Entry 2ZVK (X-ray diffraction, 2.70 A resolution); this record covers chains A and U of the 6 polymer chains in the assembly.

# Chain A
Name: Proliferating cell nuclear antigen
From: Homo sapiens
Reference sequence: P12004 (PCNA_HUMAN); numbering as in UniProt (aligned over 1-261)
Chain sequence (261 residues; numbered 1 to 261; the number before each row is that of its first residue):
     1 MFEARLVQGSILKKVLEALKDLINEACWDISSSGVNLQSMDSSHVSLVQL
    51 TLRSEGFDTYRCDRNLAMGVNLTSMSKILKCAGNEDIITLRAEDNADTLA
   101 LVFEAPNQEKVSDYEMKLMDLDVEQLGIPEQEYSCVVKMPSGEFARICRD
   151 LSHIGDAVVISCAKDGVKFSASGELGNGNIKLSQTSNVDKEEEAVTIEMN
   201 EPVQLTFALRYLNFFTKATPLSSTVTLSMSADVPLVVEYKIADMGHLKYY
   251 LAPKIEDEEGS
Unresolved in the structure: 186-194, 256-261
Swiss-Prot annotation at these positions:
  - DNA-binding region: Arg61 to Lys80
  - modified residue: Lys14 (N6-acetyllysine), Lys77 (N6-acetyllysine), Lys80 (N6-acetyllysine), Tyr211 (Phosphotyrosine), Lys248 (N6-acetyllysine)
  - cross-link (Glycyl lysine isopeptide (Lys-Gly)): Lys164 (interchain with G-Cter in SUMO2), Lys254 (interchain with G-Cter in SUMO2)
  - natural variant: Ser228 (S228I: In ATLD2)
  - mutagenesis: Lys13 (K13R: Inhibits acetylation, recruitment to DNA damage sites, inducible ubiquitination and protein degradation, DNA replication and repair synthesis efficiencies, but homotrimer formation, nuclear ...), Lys14 (K14R: Inhibits acetylation, recruitment to DNA damage sites, inducible ubiquitination and protein degradation, DNA replication and repair synthesis efficiencies, but homotrimer formation, nuclear ...), Lys20 (K20R: Inhibits acetylation, recruitment to DNA damage sites, inducible ubiquitination and protein degradation, DNA replication and repair synthesis efficiencies, but homotrimer formation, nuclear ...), Met40 (M40A: Complete loss of interaction with UHRF2), Ser43 to Val45 (No effect on POLD3-binding. Impairs binding to ALKBH2), Lys77 (K77A: Inhibits recruitment to DNA damage sites, but nuclear localization is similar as the wild-type; in association with A-80 ...), Lys80 (K80A: Inhibits recruitment to DNA damage sites, but nuclear localization is similar as the wild-type; in association with A-77 ...), Gln125 to Ile128 (Strong decrease in POLD3-binding. Impairs binding to ALKBH2), Ile128 (I128A: Complete loss of interaction with UHRF2), Lys164 (K164R: Abolishes ubiquitination. No effect on interaction with SHPRH), Val188 to Lys190 (No effect on POLD3-binding. No effect on ALKBH2-binding), Tyr211 (Y211F: Alters chromatin-associated PCNA stability and its function in DNA replication and repair), 3 further mutagenesis entries in UniProt

# Chain U
Name: DNA polymerase eta
Notes: EC 2.7.7.7
Chain sequence (21 residues; numbered 693 to 713; the number before each row is that of its first residue):
   693 CKRPRPEGMQTLESFFKPLTH
Unresolved in the structure: 713
What the authors report for this chain:
  - mutagenesis - M701Q: increased binding to PCNA
  - mutagenesis - F707A/F708A: abolished binding to PCNA

# How chain A and chain U interact
Residue-residue contacts (38; chain A residue first):
  Met40(A) - Leu704(U)  hydrophobic
  Ser43(A) - Pro698(U)
  His44(A) - Thr703(U)
  His44(A) - Leu704(U)  hydrogen bond (backbone-backbone)
  His44(A) - Glu705(U)  salt bridge
  Val45(A) - Met701(U)  hydrophobic
  Val45(A) - Gln702(U)
  Val45(A) - Leu704(U)
  Ser46(A) - Leu704(U)
  Leu47(A) - Leu704(U)  hydrophobic
  Glu124(A) - Glu705(U)
  Gln125(A) - Pro710(U)
  Gln125(A) - Leu711(U)  hydrogen bond (backbone-backbone)
  Leu126(A) - Leu704(U)  hydrophobic
  Leu126(A) - Phe708(U)
  Leu126(A) - Lys709(U)
  Leu126(A) - Pro710(U)  hydrophobic
  Gly127(A) - Phe708(U)
  Gly127(A) - Lys709(U)  hydrogen bond (backbone-backbone)
  Ile128(A) - Phe708(U)  hydrophobic
  Pro129(A) - Phe708(U)
  Ala208(A) - Met701(U)  hydrophobic
  Tyr211(A) - Pro698(U)
  Asp232(A) - Phe707(U)
  Pro234(A) - Leu704(U)  hydrophobic
  Pro234(A) - Phe707(U)
  Pro234(A) - Phe708(U)  hydrophobic
  Tyr250(A) - Phe708(U)  hydrophobic
  Ala252(A) - Met701(U)
  Ala252(A) - Gln702(U)
  Ala252(A) - Leu704(U)  hydrophobic
  Ala252(A) - Phe707(U)  hydrophobic
  Pro253(A) - Gln702(U)
  Pro253(A) - Phe707(U)
  Lys254(A) - Glu699(U)
  Lys254(A) - Gly700(U)
  Ile255(A) - Gly700(U)  hydrogen bond (backbone-backbone)
  Ile255(A) - Gln702(U)
Also at the interface, not in a pair above, chain A (23 interface residues in all): Val233, Leu251
From the paper, about this interface:
  - pairs named by the authors: His44(A)-Glu705(U) (salt bridge), Val45(A)-Met701(U) (hydrophobic contact), Gln125(A)-Leu711(U) (backbone contact), Gly127(A)-Lys709(U) (backbone contact), Ala208(A)-Met701(U) (hydrophobic contact), Tyr211(A)-Met701(U) (hydrophobic contact), Leu251(A)-Met701(U) (hydrophobic contact)
  - interface residues, chain A: Met40(A), Val45(A), Ser46(A), Leu47(A), Leu126(A), Ile128(A), Pro234(A), Tyr250(A)
  - hot spots on chain A (mutagenesis) - H44A (about 25%): decreased binding to Poleta
  - interface residues, chain U: Met701(U), Leu704(U), Phe707(U), Phe708(U)

# In short
Chain A and chain U form an interface of 23 and 13 residues respectively, with 4 hydrogen bonds and 1 salt
bridge. Polar contacts include His44(A)-Glu705(U), His44(A)-Leu704(U) and Gln125(A)-Leu711(U). The authors
report a salt bridge between His44(A) and Glu705(U); hydrophobic contacts between Val45(A) and Met701(U),
Ala208(A) and Met701(U) and Tyr211(A) and Met701(U) among others; backbone contacts between Gln125(A) and
Leu711(U) and Gly127(A) and Lys709(U). The paper reports that M701Q of chain U increases binding to PCNA;
interface residues Met40(A), Val45(A) and Met701(U) among others; 3 substitutions were tested in all.
Chain A is Proliferating cell nuclear antigen (Homo sapiens) and chain U is DNA polymerase eta; the structure,
Crystal structure of PCNA in complex with DNA polymerase eta fragment, was determined by X-ray diffraction
together with 2ZVL and 2ZVM from the same study.
